PDB entry 8OVW | electron microscopy, 3.40 A resolution | chains H and K of the 17 polymer chains in the assembly

Chain H:
Molecule: Inner kinetochore subunit MCM16
From: Saccharomyces cerevisiae
UniProtKB: Q12262 (CENPH_YEAST); residues 1-181 here = UniProt positions 1-181
Chain sequence (181 residues; row label = number of the first residue in the row):
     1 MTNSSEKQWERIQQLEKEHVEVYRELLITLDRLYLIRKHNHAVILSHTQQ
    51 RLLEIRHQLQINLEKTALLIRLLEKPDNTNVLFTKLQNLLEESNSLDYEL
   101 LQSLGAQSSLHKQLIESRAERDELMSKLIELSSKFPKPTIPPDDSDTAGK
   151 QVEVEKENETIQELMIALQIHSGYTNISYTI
Unresolved in the structure: 1-3, 140-146

Chain K:
Molecule: Inner kinetochore subunit MCM22
From: Saccharomyces cerevisiae
UniProtKB: P47167 (CENPK_YEAST); numbering as in UniProt (aligned over 1-239)
Chain sequence (239 residues; each row starts with the number of its first residue):
     1 MDVEKDVLDVYIKNLENQIGNKRYFLKQAQGAIDEITKRSLDTEGKPVNS
    51 EVFTELLRKPMFFSERADPIGFSLTSNFLSLRAQSSSEWLSLMNDQSVDQ
   101 KAMLLLQNNINSDLKELLRKLQHQMTIMDSKKQDHAHIRTRKARNKELWD
   151 SLADFLKGYLVPNLDDNDESIDSLTNEVMLLMKRLIEHDLNLTLNDFSSK
   201 TIPIYRLLLRANIITVIEGSTNPGTKYIKLIDFNETSLT
Unresolved in the structure: 1-4, 61-68, 131-136, 238-239

Chain H / chain K interface:
Pairs across the interface (142; chain H residue first):
  Ser-4(H) / Lys-5(K)
  Gln-8(H) / Leu-8(K)
  Gln-8(H) / Asp-9(K)
  Gln-8(H) / Ile-12(K)
  Trp-9(H) / Leu-8(K)  hydrophobic
  Ile-12(H) / Ile-12(K)  hydrophobic
  Ile-12(H) / Leu-15(K)  hydrophobic
  Gln-13(H) / Ser-80(K)
  Leu-15(H) / Ile-12(K)  hydrophobic
  Leu-15(H) / Ile-19(K)
  Glu-16(H) / Ser-73(K)  hydrogen bond (backbone-side chain)
  Glu-16(H) / Ser-76(K)  hydrogen bond
  Lys-17(H) / Asn-77(K)
  His-19(H) / Gln-18(K)  hydrogen bond
  His-19(H) / Ile-19(K)
  His-19(H) / Lys-22(K)  hydrogen bond
  His-19(H) / Ile-70(K)
  His-19(H) / Ser-73(K)  hydrogen bond
  Val-20(H) / Ser-73(K)
  Val-20(H) / Leu-74(K)  hydrophobic
  Val-20(H) / Asn-77(K)
  Val-22(H) / Lys-22(K)
  Val-22(H) / Arg-23(K)
  Tyr-23(H) / Lys-22(K)
  Tyr-23(H) / Ile-70(K)  hydrophobic
  Glu-25(H) / Leu-26(K)
  Leu-26(H) / Lys-22(K)
  Leu-26(H) / Phe-25(K)  hydrophobic
  Asp-31(H) / Leu-56(K)
  Leu-33(H) / Ile-33(K)  hydrophobic
  Tyr-34(H) / Glu-55(K)  hydrogen bond
  Tyr-34(H) / Leu-56(K)  hydrophobic
  Tyr-34(H) / Lys-59(K)  hydrogen bond
  Leu-35(H) / Leu-56(K)  hydrophobic
  Ile-36(H) / Ile-33(K)  hydrophobic
  Ile-36(H) / Ile-36(K)  hydrophobic
  Lys-38(H) / Val-52(K)
  Lys-38(H) / Glu-55(K)  salt bridge
  His-39(H) / Val-48(K)
  His-39(H) / Asn-49(K)  hydrogen bond (side chain-backbone)
  His-39(H) / Val-52(K)
  Asn-40(H) / Arg-39(K)  hydrogen bond
  His-41(H) / Ser-40(K)
  His-41(H) / Asp-42(K)  salt bridge
  His-41(H) / Glu-44(K)
  His-41(H) / Gly-45(K)
  His-41(H) / Lys-46(K)
  Ala-42(H) / Lys-46(K)
  Ala-42(H) / Val-48(K)  hydrophobic
  Ile-44(H) / Gly-45(K)
  Ile-44(H) / Lys-46(K)
  Leu-45(H) / Val-48(K)  hydrophobic
  Gln-49(H) / Val-48(K)
  Gln-49(H) / Phe-53(K)
  Leu-53(H) / Phe-53(K)  hydrophobic
  Leu-53(H) / Leu-56(K)  hydrophobic
  Arg-56(H) / Leu-56(K)  hydrogen bond (side chain-backbone)
  Arg-56(H) / Leu-57(K)
  Arg-56(H) / Lys-59(K)  hydrogen bond (side chain-backbone)
  Arg-56(H) / Pro-60(K)
  Ile-61(H) / Leu-74(K)  hydrophobic
  Glu-64(H) / Ile-70(K)
  Lys-65(H) / Gly-71(K)
  Lys-65(H) / Leu-74(K)
  Lys-65(H) / Thr-75(K)
  Leu-68(H) / Pro-69(K)
  Leu-68(H) / Gly-71(K)
  Leu-68(H) / Phe-72(K)
  Lys-85(H) / Phe-72(K)
  Leu-86(H) / Phe-72(K)  hydrophobic
  Leu-89(H) / Ser-76(K)
  Leu-89(H) / Ser-80(K)
  Leu-90(H) / Leu-79(K)  hydrophobic
  Glu-92(H) / Ala-83(K)
  Ser-93(H) / Leu-79(K)
  Ser-93(H) / Arg-82(K)
  Leu-96(H) / Ser-86(K)
  Leu-100(H) / Leu-90(K)  hydrophobic
  Ser-103(H) / Trp-89(K)
  Gln-107(H) / Met-93(K)
  Gln-107(H) / Gln-96(K)
  Gln-107(H) / Ser-97(K)
  Gln-107(H) / Gln-100(K)
  Leu-110(H) / Ser-97(K)
  Leu-110(H) / Gln-100(K)
  Leu-110(H) / Lys-101(K)
  Leu-114(H) / Gln-100(K)
  Leu-114(H) / Met-103(K)  hydrophobic
  Leu-114(H) / Leu-104(K)  hydrophobic
  Ser-117(H) / Asn-111(K)
  Glu-120(H) / Asn-111(K)  hydrogen bond
  Arg-121(H) / Gln-107(K)  hydrogen bond
  Arg-121(H) / Ile-110(K)  hydrogen bond (side chain-backbone)
  Arg-121(H) / Asn-111(K)  hydrogen bond
  Leu-124(H) / Asn-111(K)
  Leu-124(H) / Leu-114(K)  hydrophobic
  Leu-124(H) / Lys-115(K)
  Leu-124(H) / Leu-118(K)  hydrophobic
  Lys-127(H) / Leu-118(K)
  Leu-128(H) / Leu-114(K)  hydrophobic
  Leu-128(H) / Leu-118(K)  hydrophobic
  Leu-128(H) / Leu-121(K)  hydrophobic
  Leu-131(H) / Leu-118(K)  hydrophobic
  Leu-131(H) / Gln-122(K)
  Phe-135(H) / Leu-121(K)  hydrophobic
  Phe-135(H) / Met-125(K)  hydrophobic
  Gln-151(H) / Ile-138(K)
  Gln-151(H) / Arg-141(K)  hydrogen bond (backbone-side chain)
  Glu-155(H) / Arg-141(K)
  Lys-156(H) / Asn-234(K)
  Asn-158(H) / Arg-141(K)
  Asn-158(H) / Arg-144(K)
  Asn-158(H) / Asn-145(K)  hydrogen bond (side chain-backbone)
  Asn-158(H) / Leu-148(K)
  Glu-159(H) / Asn-234(K)
  Thr-160(H) / Phe-233(K)
  Thr-160(H) / Asn-234(K)
  Ile-161(H) / Leu-148(K)  hydrophobic
  Ile-161(H) / Trp-149(K)  hydrophobic
  Ile-161(H) / Ile-186(K)  hydrophobic
  Gln-162(H) / Arg-144(K)
  Gln-162(H) / Leu-148(K)
  Glu-163(H) / Phe-233(K)
  Leu-164(H) / Leu-208(K)  hydrophobic
  Leu-164(H) / Ile-213(K)  hydrophobic
  Met-165(H) / Leu-152(K)  hydrophobic
  Met-165(H) / Phe-155(K)  hydrophobic
  Ala-167(H) / Ile-213(K)  hydrophobic
  Leu-168(H) / Leu-207(K)  hydrophobic
  Gln-169(H) / Phe-155(K)
  His-171(H) / Leu-207(K)
  His-171(H) / Arg-210(K)
  His-171(H) / Ala-211(K)
  Ser-172(H) / Tyr-159(K)  hydrogen bond (backbone-side chain)
  Ser-172(H) / Leu-160(K)
  Ser-172(H) / Leu-207(K)
  Gly-173(H) / Tyr-159(K)
  Tyr-174(H) / Phe-155(K)  hydrophobic
  Tyr-174(H) / Tyr-159(K)  hydrogen bond (backbone-side chain)
  Ile-181(H) / Arg-144(K)  hydrogen bond (backbone-side chain)
  Ile-181(H) / Glu-147(K)
  Ile-181(H) / Leu-148(K)
Interface residues without a listed pair, chain H (89 interface residues in all): Ser-5, Arg-11, Glu-18, Thr-29, Arg-32, Val-43, Leu-52, Val-81, Leu-82, Asp-97, Glu-99, Gln-113, Lys-150, Val-152, Val-154, Glu-157, Thr-180
Interface residues without a listed pair, chain K (86 interface residues in all): Tyr-11, Ala-29, Ala-32, Pro-47, Ser-87, Gln-124, Lys-142

Overview:
The interface between chain H and chain K involves 89 residues on one side and 86 on the other, with 20
hydrogen bonds and 2 salt bridges. Among the polar pairs are Lys-38(H)/Glu-55(K), His-41(H)/Asp-42(K) and
Glu-16(H)/Ser-73(K).
Chain H is Inner kinetochore subunit MCM16 and chain K is Inner kinetochore subunit MCM22, both from
Saccharomyces cerevisiae; the structure, Cryo-EM structure of CBF1-CCAN bound topologically to centromeric
DNA, was determined by electron microscopy, deposited together with 8OVX, 8OW0 and 8OW1.
